3MKE - chain A; structure by X-ray diffraction, 1.75 A resolution.

[Chain A]
Protein: Beta-lactamase SHV-1
Organism: Klebsiella pneumoniae
Notes: EC 3.5.2.6
UniProt: P0AD64 (BLA1_KLEPN); the author numbering skips numbers that UniProt does not, so the offset changes along the chain: 26-238 = UniProt 22-234; 240-252 = UniProt 235-247; 254-292 = UniProt 248-286
Sequence (265 residues; row label = number of the first residue in the row; note: 2 numbers in that range are skipped by the numbering (no residue carries them; nothing is unmodelled there)):
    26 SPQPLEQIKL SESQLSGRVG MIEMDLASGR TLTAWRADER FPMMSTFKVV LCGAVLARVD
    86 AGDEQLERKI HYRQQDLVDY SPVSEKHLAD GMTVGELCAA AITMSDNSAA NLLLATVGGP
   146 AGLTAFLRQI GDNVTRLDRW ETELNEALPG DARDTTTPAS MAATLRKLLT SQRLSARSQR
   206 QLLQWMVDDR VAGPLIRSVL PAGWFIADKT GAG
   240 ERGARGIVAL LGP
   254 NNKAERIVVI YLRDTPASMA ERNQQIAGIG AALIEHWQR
Disulfide bonds: Cys77-Cys123
Small-molecule neighbours:
  - CB4 (pinacol[[2-amino-alpha-(1-carboxy-1-methylethoxyimino)-4-thiazoleacetyl]amino]methaneboronate): Met69, Ser70, Lys73, Asp104, Tyr105, Ser130, Asn132, Glu166, Thr167, Leu169, Asn170, Val216, Lys234, Thr235, Gly236, Ala237, Arg244
  - CZ6 (2-[(Z)-[1-(2-azanyl-1,3-thiazol-4-yl)-2-oxidanylidene-2-[[(6S)-4,4,6-trimethyl-1,3,2-dioxaborinan-2-yl]methylamino]ethylidene]amino]oxy-2-methyl-propanoic acid): Ala79, Arg83, Asp88, Val142, Gly147, Ala150, Phe151
  - cyclohexyl-hexyl-beta-D-maltoside (MA4), molecule 1: Ser26, Ile221, Val224, Leu225, Pro226, Ile231, Ile246, Ala248, Leu250, Val261, Ile263, Ile279, Ala280, Gly283, Ala284, Ile287, Glu288
  - cyclohexyl-hexyl-beta-D-maltoside (MA4), molecule 2: Leu220, Ile221, Val224, Thr235, Arg244, Ile246, Asn276, Ile279, Ala280
Swiss-Prot annotation at these positions:
  - active site: Ser70 (Nucleophile), Glu168 (Proton acceptor)
  - binding site (a beta-lactam): Lys73, Ser130, Glu166

[Overview]
Bound to chain A: cyclohexyl-hexyl-beta-D-maltoside, compound CB4 and compound CZ6. UniProt lists active-site
residues Ser70 and Glu168 and 3 beta-lactam-binding residues.
Chain A is Beta-lactamase SHV-1 (Klebsiella pneumoniae); the structure, SHV-1 beta-lactamase complex with
LP06, was determined by X-ray diffraction (same publication as 3MKF, 3MXR and 3MXS).
